PDB entry 8R80 | X-ray diffraction, 4.03 A resolution (low resolution: residue-level contacts below are approximate; hydrogen-bond / salt-bridge calls are withheld) | chains L and R of the 4 polymer chains in the assembly

# Chain L
Molecule: XBB-9 Fab light chain
Source organism: Homo sapiens
Notes: antibody fragment or engineered binder
Chain sequence (214 residues; row label = number of the first residue in the row):
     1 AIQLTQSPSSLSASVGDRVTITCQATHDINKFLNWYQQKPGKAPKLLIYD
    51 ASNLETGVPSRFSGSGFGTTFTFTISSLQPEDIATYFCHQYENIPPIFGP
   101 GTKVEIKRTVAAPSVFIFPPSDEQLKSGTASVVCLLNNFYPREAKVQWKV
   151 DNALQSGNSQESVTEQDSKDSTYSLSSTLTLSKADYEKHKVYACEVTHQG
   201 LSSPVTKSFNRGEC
Disulfides: C23-C88, C134-C194

# Chain R
Molecule: Spike protein S1
Source organism: Severe acute respiratory syndrome coronavirus 2
UniProt: P0DTC2 (SPIKE_SARS2); residue numbers follow UniProt; this construct covers 333-526
Chain sequence (202 residues; each row starts with the number of its first residue):
   327 HHHHHHTNLCPFGEVFNATRFASVYAWNRKRISNCVADYSVLYNSASFST
   377 FKCYGVSPTKLNDLCFTNVYADSFVIRGDEVRQIAPGQTGKIADYNYKLP
   427 DDFTGCVIAWNSNNLDSKVGGNYNYRYRLFRKSNLKPFERDISTEIYQAG
   477 SKPCNGVEGFNCYFPLQSYGFQPTNGVGYQPYRVVVLSFELLHAPATVCG
   527 KK
Disordered / not traced: 327-332, 519-528
Differences from the reference sequence: expression tag (327-332, 527-528); variant R452 (Leu in P0DTC2), K478 (Thr in P0DTC2)
Curated features (UniProtKB/Swiss-Prot):
  - region: R403 to D405 (Integrin-binding motif), N448 to Y451, Y453 to F456 (Immunodominant HLA epitope recognized by the CD8+)
  - glycosylation: N343 (N-linked (GlcNAc...) (complex) asparagine)
  - natural variant: G339 (G339D: In strain: Omicron/BA.1, Omicron/BA.2 and 4 more; G339H: In strain: Omicron/BA.2.75, Omicron/XBB.1.5 and 1 more), R346 (R346K: In strain: Mu/B.1.621; R346T: In strain: Omicron/BQ.1.1, Omicron/XBB.1.5 and 1 more), L368 (L368I: In strain: Omicron/XBB.1.5, Omicron/EG.5.1), S371 (S371F: In strain: Omicron/BA.2, Omicron/BA.2.12.1 and 6 more; S371L: In strain: Omicron/BA.1), S373 (S373P: In strain: Omicron/BA.1, Omicron/BA.2 and 7 more), S375 (S375F: In strain: Omicron/BA.1, Omicron/BA.2 and 7 more), T376 (T376A: In strain: Omicron/BA.2, Omicron/BA.2.12.1 and 5 more), D405 (D405N: In strain: Omicron/BA.2, Omicron/BA.2.12.1 and 6 more), R408 (R408S: In strain: Omicron/BA.2, Omicron/BA.2.12.1 and 6 more), K417 (K417N: In strain: Beta/B.1.351, Omicron/BA.1 and 8 more; K417T: In strain: Gamma/P.1), N440 (N440K: In strain: Omicron/BA.1, Omicron/BA.2 and 7 more), K444 (K444T: In strain: Omicron/BQ.1.1), 16 further natural variant entries in UniProt
  - mutagenesis: N343 (N343Q: Reduced viral infectivity), Y453 (Y453F: Decreased HLA binding to NF9 epitope. Increased binding affinity to human ACE2), A475 (A475V: Increased resistance to neutralizing antibodies), V483 (V483A: Increased resistance to neutralizing antibodies), E484 (E484D: Increased replication in human TMEM106B overexpressing cells), F490 (F490L: Increased resistance to neutralizing antibodies and human covalescent sera neutralization), Q493 (Q493N: Reduced host ACE2-binding affinity in vitro; Q493Y: Reduced host ACE2-binding affinity in vitro), N501 (N501T: Reduced host ACE2-binding affinity in vitro; N501Y: Increased binding affinity to human ACE2), H519 (H519P: Increased resistance to human covalescent sera neutralization)
Disulfides: C336-C361, C379-C432, C480-C488

# Chain L / chain R interface
Pairs across the interface (7; chain L residue first):
  D28(L) - G502(R)
  I29(L) - Y505(R)
  N30(L) - Y505(R)
  F32(L) - Y505(R)
  E92(L) - R403(R)
  E92(L) - Y505(R)
  N93(L) - Y505(R)
Also at the interface, not in a pair above, chain R (4 interface residues in all): N501
The authors on this interface:
  - epitope / paratope residues, chain R: R403(R)

# In short
6 residues of chain L and 4 residues of chain R are in contact. UniProt lists 9 mutagenesis sites on chain R.
The paper reports the epitope/paratope residue R403(R).
Here chain L is XBB-9 Fab light chain (Homo sapiens) and chain R is Spike protein S1 (Severe acute respiratory
syndrome coronavirus 2). Entry 8R80 (SARS-CoV-2 Delta RBD in complex with XBB-9 Fab and an anti-Fab nanobody)
was determined by X-ray diffraction, deposited together with 8QRG, 8QSQ and 8QTD.
